8Y7G - chains A and B of the 5 polymer chains in the assembly; structure by X-ray diffraction, 3.15 A resolution.

[Chain A (and B)]
Molecule: CRISPR-associated protein
Organism: Marinitoga sp. 1155
Notes: chain B of this document is another copy of the same molecule, construct and numbering; everything in this record applies to it too
UniProt: A0A0H2SHM8 (A0A0H2SHM8_9BACT); numbering as in UniProt (aligned over 1-563)
Sequence (563 residues; each row starts with the number of its first residue):
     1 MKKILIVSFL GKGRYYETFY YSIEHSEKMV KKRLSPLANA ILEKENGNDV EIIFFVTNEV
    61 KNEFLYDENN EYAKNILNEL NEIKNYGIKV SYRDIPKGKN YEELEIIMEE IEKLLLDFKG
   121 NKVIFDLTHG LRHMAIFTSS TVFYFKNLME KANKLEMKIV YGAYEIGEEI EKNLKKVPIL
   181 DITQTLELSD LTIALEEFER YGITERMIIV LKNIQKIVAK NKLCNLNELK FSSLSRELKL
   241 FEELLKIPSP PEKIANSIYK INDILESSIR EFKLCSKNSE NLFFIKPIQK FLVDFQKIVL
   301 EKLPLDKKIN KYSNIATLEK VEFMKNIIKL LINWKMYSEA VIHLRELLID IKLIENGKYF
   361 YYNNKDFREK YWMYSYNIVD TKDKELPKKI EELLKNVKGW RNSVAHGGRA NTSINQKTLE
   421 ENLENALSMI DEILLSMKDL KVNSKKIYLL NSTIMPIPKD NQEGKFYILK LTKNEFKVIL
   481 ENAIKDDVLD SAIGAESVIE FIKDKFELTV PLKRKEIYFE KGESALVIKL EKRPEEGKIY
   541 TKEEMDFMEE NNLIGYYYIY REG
Disordered / not traced: 1, 149-152, 168-176, 277-281, 375-384 (chain B: 1, 149-151, 169-173, 279-281, 375-382)
Construct notes: engineered mutation Ala495 (His in A0A0H2SHM8)
Disulfide bonds: Cys224-Cys275

[How chain A and chain B interact]
Contacting residue pairs (77; chain A residue first):
  Asn314(A) - Gln462(B)  hydrogen bond
  Asn364(A) - Glu463(B)  hydrogen bond
  Asn364(A) - Lys465(B)
  Asn451(A) - Arg533(B)  hydrogen bond
  Thr453(A) - Thr453(B)
  Thr453(A) - Ile454(B)
  Thr453(A) - Met455(B)  hydrogen bond (backbone-backbone)
  Ile454(A) - Ser452(B)
  Ile454(A) - Thr453(B)
  Ile454(A) - Ile454(B)  hydrophobic
  Met455(A) - Thr453(B)  hydrogen bond (backbone-backbone)
  Met455(A) - Met455(B)  hydrophobic
  Met455(A) - Phe466(B)  hydrophobic
  Met455(A) - Ile468(B)  hydrophobic
  Ile457(A) - Lys470(B)
  Pro458(A) - Lys470(B)  hydrogen bond (backbone-side chain)
  Lys459(A) - Lys470(B)  hydrogen bond (backbone-side chain)
  Asn461(A) - Lys470(B)  hydrogen bond (backbone-side chain)
  Gln462(A) - Asn314(B)  hydrogen bond
  Gln462(A) - Leu469(B)
  Gln462(A) - Lys470(B)  hydrogen bond (backbone-backbone)
  Glu463(A) - Asn364(B)  hydrogen bond
  Glu463(A) - Tyr467(B)  hydrogen bond
  Glu463(A) - Ile468(B)
  Gly464(A) - Tyr467(B)
  Gly464(A) - Ile468(B)  hydrogen bond (backbone-backbone)
  Lys465(A) - Asn364(B)  hydrogen bond
  Lys465(A) - Phe466(B)
  Lys465(A) - Tyr467(B)
  Lys465(A) - Glu562(B)  salt bridge
  Phe466(A) - Met455(B)  hydrophobic
  Phe466(A) - Lys465(B)
  Phe466(A) - Phe466(B)  hydrogen bond (backbone-backbone)
  Phe466(A) - Ile468(B)  hydrophobic
  Tyr467(A) - Glu463(B)  hydrogen bond
  Tyr467(A) - Gly464(B)
  Ile468(A) - Met455(B)
  Ile468(A) - Glu463(B)
  Ile468(A) - Gly464(B)  hydrogen bond (backbone-backbone)
  Ile468(A) - Phe466(B)  hydrophobic
  Leu469(A) - Gln462(B)
  Lys470(A) - Ile457(B)
  Lys470(A) - Pro458(B)  hydrogen bond (side chain-backbone)
  Lys470(A) - Lys459(B)
  Lys470(A) - Asn461(B)  hydrogen bond (side chain-backbone)
  Lys470(A) - Gln462(B)  hydrogen bond (backbone-backbone)
  Ala492(A) - Arg533(B)  hydrogen bond (backbone-side chain)
  Gly494(A) - Arg533(B)
  Gly494(A) - Glu536(B)
  Ala495(A) - Glu536(B)
  Lys513(A) - Arg533(B)
  Arg514(A) - Arg533(B)
  Arg514(A) - Pro534(B)  hydrogen bond (side chain-backbone)
  Arg514(A) - Glu535(B)
  Arg514(A) - Glu536(B)  salt bridge
  Lys515(A) - Arg533(B)  hydrogen bond (backbone-side chain)
  Glu516(A) - Glu531(B)
  Glu516(A) - Lys532(B)  hydrogen bond (side chain-backbone)
  Glu516(A) - Arg533(B)  hydrogen bond (side chain-backbone)
  Glu531(A) - Glu516(B)
  Lys532(A) - Glu516(B)
  Arg533(A) - Asn451(B)
  Arg533(A) - Ala492(B)  hydrogen bond (side chain-backbone)
  Arg533(A) - Gly494(B)
  Arg533(A) - Lys513(B)
  Arg533(A) - Arg514(B)
  Arg533(A) - Lys515(B)  hydrogen bond (side chain-backbone)
  Arg533(A) - Glu516(B)  hydrogen bond (backbone-side chain)
  Pro534(A) - Arg514(B)  hydrogen bond (backbone-side chain)
  Glu535(A) - Arg514(B)
  Glu536(A) - Gly494(B)
  Glu536(A) - Ala495(B)
  Glu536(A) - Arg514(B)
  Glu536(A) - Ile539(B)
  Ile539(A) - Glu536(B)
  Ile559(A) - Met455(B)  hydrophobic
  Glu562(A) - Lys465(B)
Other interface residues (no listed pair), chain A (40 interface residues in all): Asn363, Asp366, Ser452, Pro456, Gly537
Other interface residues (no listed pair), chain B (40 interface residues in all): Tyr361, Asn363, Ile493, Gly537, Ile559

[Overview]
Chain A and chain B each contribute 40 residues to their interface, with 29 hydrogen bonds and 2 salt bridges.
Polar pairs include Lys465(A)-Glu562(B), Arg514(A)-Glu536(B) and Asn314(A)-Gln462(B).
Both chains are CRISPR-associated protein (Marinitoga sp. 1155). Entry 8Y7G (Crystal structure of the
Marinitoga sp. Csx1-Crn2 H495A mutant in complex with cyclic-tetraadenylate (cA4)) was determined by X-ray
diffraction (same publication as 8Y7F).
